PDB entry 4L8F | X-ray diffraction, 1.97 A resolution | chains B and A of the 4 polymer chains in the assembly

[Chain B (and A)]
Molecule: Gamma-glutamyl hydrolase
Source organism: Danio rerio
Notes: EC 3.4.19.9; chain A of this document is another copy of the same molecule, construct and numbering; everything in this record applies to it too
UniProtKB: Q6NY42 (Q6NY42_DANRE); residues -20 to 291 here correspond to UniProt positions 1-312 (UniProt number = residue number + 21)
Chain sequence (312 residues; numbered -20 to 291; the number before each row is that of its first residue; numbers below 1 keep their minus sign (Met-20 is residue -20)):
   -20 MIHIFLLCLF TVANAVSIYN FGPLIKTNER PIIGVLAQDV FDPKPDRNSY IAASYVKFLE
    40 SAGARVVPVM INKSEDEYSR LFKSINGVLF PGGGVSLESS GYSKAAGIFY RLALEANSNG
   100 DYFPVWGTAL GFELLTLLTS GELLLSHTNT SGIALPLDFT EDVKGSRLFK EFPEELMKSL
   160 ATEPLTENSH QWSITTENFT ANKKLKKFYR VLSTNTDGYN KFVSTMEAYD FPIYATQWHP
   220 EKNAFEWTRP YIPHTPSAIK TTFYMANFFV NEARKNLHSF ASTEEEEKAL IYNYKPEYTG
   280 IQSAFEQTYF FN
Unresolved in the structure: -20 to 4
Sequence notes: engineered mutation Ala108 (Cys129 in Q6NY42)
Small-molecule neighbours: methotrexate (MTX): Phe20, Gly71, Gly72, Gly73, Ala108, Leu109, Glu112, Ser168, His169, Gln170, Trp171, His218

[Interface between chain B and chain A]
Pairs across the interface - 62 pairs, chain B then chain A:
  Glu8(B) - Trp226(A)
  Glu8(B) - His233(A)
  Glu8(B) - Thr234(A)
  Glu8(B) - Pro235(A)
  Arg9(B) - Trp226(A)  hydrogen bond (side chain-backbone)
  Lys36(B) - Glu39(A)  salt bridge
  Lys36(B) - Tyr271(A)
  Glu39(B) - Lys36(A)  salt bridge
  Glu39(B) - Ala223(A)
  Glu39(B) - Phe224(A)
  Ser40(B) - Ser40(A)  hydrogen bond
  Ser40(B) - Ala223(A)
  Ser40(B) - Phe224(A)
  Ser40(B) - Ile238(A)
  Ala41(B) - Ile238(A)
  Gly42(B) - Ala223(A)
  Gly42(B) - Trp226(A)
  Gly42(B) - Ile238(A)
  Arg44(B) - Trp226(A)
  Ala223(B) - Glu39(A)
  Ala223(B) - Ser40(A)
  Ala223(B) - Gly42(A)
  Phe224(B) - Glu39(A)
  Phe224(B) - Ser40(A)
  Trp226(B) - Glu8(A)
  Trp226(B) - Arg9(A)  hydrogen bond (backbone-side chain)
  Trp226(B) - Gly42(A)
  Trp226(B) - Arg44(A)
  Trp226(B) - Tyr271(A)
  His233(B) - Glu8(A)
  Thr234(B) - Glu8(A)
  Pro235(B) - Glu8(A)
  Pro235(B) - Asn250(A)
  Ile238(B) - Ser40(A)
  Ile238(B) - Ala41(A)
  Ile238(B) - Gly42(A)
  Ile238(B) - Phe242(A)  hydrophobic
  Ile238(B) - Arg253(A)
  Lys239(B) - Asn246(A)
  Phe242(B) - Phe242(A)  hydrophobic
  Tyr243(B) - Lys239(A)
  Tyr243(B) - Tyr243(A)  hydrogen bond
  Asn250(B) - Pro235(A)
  Arg253(B) - Ile238(A)
  Glu266(B) - Tyr277(A)  hydrogen bond (backbone-side chain)
  Glu266(B) - Ile280(A)
  Leu269(B) - Tyr277(A)
  Tyr271(B) - Trp226(A)
  Tyr271(B) - Tyr277(A)  hydrophobic
  Tyr271(B) - Glu285(A)
  Tyr271(B) - Gln286(A)
  Asn272(B) - Tyr277(A)
  Lys274(B) - Lys274(A)
  Lys274(B) - Pro275(A)
  Pro275(B) - Lys274(A)
  Tyr277(B) - Glu266(A)  hydrogen bond (side chain-backbone)
  Tyr277(B) - Leu269(A)
  Tyr277(B) - Tyr271(A)
  Tyr277(B) - Asn272(A)
  Ile280(B) - Glu266(A)
  Glu285(B) - Tyr271(A)
  Gln286(B) - Tyr271(A)
Other interface residues (no listed pair), chain B (32 interface residues in all): Ala43, Asn246
Other interface residues (no listed pair), chain A (32 interface residues in all): Ala43

[In short]
Chain B and chain A each contribute 32 residues to their interface, with 6 hydrogen bonds and 2 salt bridges.
Polar pairs include Lys36(B)-Glu39(A), Arg9(B)-Trp226(A) and Ser40(B)-Ser40(A). Ligands of chain B:
methotrexate.
Both chains are Gamma-glutamyl hydrolase (Danio rerio). Entry 4L8F (Crystal structure of gamma-glutamyl
hydrolase (C108A) complex with MTX) was determined by X-ray diffraction, deposited together with 4L8W and
4L8Y.
